7LAL - chains A and B; structure by X-ray diffraction, 2.75 A resolution.

== Chain A ==
Protein: Myeloperoxidase light chain
Organism: Homo sapiens
Notes: EC 1.11.2.2
Reference sequence: P05164 (PERM_HUMAN); residues 1-105 here correspond to UniProt positions 167-271 (UniProt number = residue number + 166)
Amino-acid sequence (105 residues; each row starts with the number of its first residue):
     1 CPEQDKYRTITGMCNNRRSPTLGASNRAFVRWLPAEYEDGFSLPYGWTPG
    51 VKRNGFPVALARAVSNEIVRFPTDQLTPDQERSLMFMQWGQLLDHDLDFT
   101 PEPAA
Not modelled in the structure: 104-105
UniProt features mapped onto this chain:
  - active site: His95 (Proton acceptor)
  - binding site (heme b): Asp94
  - binding site (Ca(2+)): Asp96
Disulfides: Cys1-Cys14
Metal / ion sites: Ca2+: Asp96 (shared with Thr168(B), Phe170(B), Asp172(B), Ser174(B) of chain B)
Residues lining bound ligands: heme (HEM): Met87, Gly90, Gln91, Asp94, Asp98, Phe99, Thr100

== Chain B ==
Protein: Isoform H14 of Myeloperoxidase
Organism: Homo sapiens
Notes: EC 1.11.2.2
Reference sequence: P05164 (PERM_HUMAN), isoform P05164-2; residues 113-578 here correspond to UniProt positions 184-649 (UniProt number = residue number + 71)
Amino-acid sequence (466 residues; row label = number of the first residue in the row):
   113 VNCETSCVQQPPCFPLKIPPNDPRIKNQADCIPFFRSCPACPGSNITIRN
   163 QINALTSFVDASMVYGSEEPLARNLRNMSNQLGLLAVNQRFQDNGRALLP
   213 FDNLHDDPCLLTNRSARIPCFLAGDTRSSEMPELTSMHTLLLREHNRLAT
   263 ELKSLNPRWDGERLYQEARKIVGAMVQIITYRDYLPLVLGPTAMRKYLPT
   313 YRSYNDSVDPRIANVFTNAFRYGHTLIQPFMFRLDNRYQPMEPNPRVPLS
   363 RVFFASWRVVLEGGIDPILRGLMATPAKLNRQNQIAVDEIRERLFEQVMR
   413 IGLDLPALNMQRSRDHGLPGYNAWRRFCGLPQPETVGQLGTVLRNLKLAR
   463 KLMEQYGTPNNIDIWMGGVSEPLKRKGRVGPLLACIIGTQFRKLRDGDRF
   513 WWENEGVFSMQQRQALAQISLPRIICDNTGITTVSKNNIFMSNSYPRDFV
   563 NCSTLPALNLASWREA
Not modelled in the structure: 113, 578
Disulfides: Cys115-Cys125, Cys119-Cys143, Cys221-Cys232, Cys440-Cys497
Covalent attachments: N-acetylglucosamine (NAG) linked to Asn225
Metal / ion sites: Ca2+: Thr168, Phe170, Asp172, Ser174 (shared with Asp96(A) of chain A); heme Fe near His336 (its only coordinating residue here)
Residues lining bound ligands:
  - oligosaccharide (beta-D-mannopyranose, alpha-D-mannopyranose, N-acetylglucosamine units): Lys308, Tyr309, Ala435, Arg438, Phe439, Cys440, Gly441, Cys497, Thr501
  - heme (HEM): Arg239, Glu242, Met243, Tyr296, Thr329, Phe332, Arg333, Tyr334, Gly335, His336, Ile339, Phe365, Ile402, Leu406, Phe407, Leu417, Leu420, Arg424
  - alpha-D-mannopyranose (MAN): Phe439, Thr501, Lys505

== How chain A and chain B interact ==
Contacting residue pairs (268):
  Asp5(A) - Arg511(B)  salt bridge
  Asp5(A) - Phe512(B)
  Lys6(A) - Lys282(B)
  Lys6(A) - Phe512(B)
  Tyr7(A) - Arg275(B)  hydrogen bond
  Tyr7(A) - Gln278(B)
  Tyr7(A) - Glu279(B)  hydrogen bond
  Tyr7(A) - Phe512(B)
  Arg8(A) - Phe170(B)
  Arg8(A) - Asp172(B)
  Arg8(A) - Arg281(B)  hydrogen bond (backbone-side chain)
  Arg8(A) - Gln289(B)
  Arg8(A) - Asp510(B)  salt bridge
  Arg8(A) - Phe512(B)  hydrogen bond (side chain-backbone)
  Thr9(A) - Arg281(B)  hydrogen bond (backbone-side chain)
  Ile10(A) - Thr168(B)
  Ile10(A) - Gly178(B)
  Ile10(A) - Ser179(B)
  Ile10(A) - Glu180(B)
  Ile10(A) - Glu181(B)
  Ile10(A) - Ala184(B)  hydrophobic
  Ile10(A) - Arg281(B)
  Thr11(A) - Thr168(B)
  Thr11(A) - Ser179(B)
  Gly12(A) - Thr168(B)
  Gly12(A) - Phe170(B)
  Cys14(A) - Arg511(B)  hydrogen bond (backbone-side chain)
  Asn15(A) - Phe170(B)
  Asn15(A) - Tyr316(B)
  Asn15(A) - Gly509(B)
  Asn15(A) - Asp510(B)  hydrogen bond
  Asn15(A) - Arg511(B)  hydrogen bond (backbone-side chain)
  Asn15(A) - Phe512(B)
  Asn16(A) - Tyr316(B)  hydrogen bond
  Asn16(A) - Asp318(B)  hydrogen bond (side chain-backbone)
  Arg17(A) - Arg511(B)
  Arg18(A) - Asp318(B)  salt bridge
  Arg18(A) - Ser319(B)  hydrogen bond
  Leu22(A) - Phe170(B)
  Leu22(A) - Pro322(B)
  Leu22(A) - Arg323(B)
  Gly23(A) - Thr168(B)
  Gly23(A) - Ser169(B)  hydrogen bond (backbone-backbone)
  Gly23(A) - Phe170(B)
  Gly23(A) - Arg323(B)
  Ser25(A) - Asn165(B)
  Ser25(A) - Ala166(B)
  Ser25(A) - Leu167(B)
  Ser25(A) - Ser179(B)  hydrogen bond (side chain-backbone)
  Asn26(A) - Ile164(B)
  Asn26(A) - Asn165(B)  hydrogen bond (backbone-backbone)
  Asn26(A) - Ala166(B)
  Asn26(A) - Glu180(B)  hydrogen bond
  Arg27(A) - Ile164(B)
  Arg27(A) - Asn165(B)  hydrogen bond (backbone-backbone)
  Ala28(A) - Ala152(B)  hydrophobic
  Ala28(A) - Gln163(B)
  Phe29(A) - Asn162(B)  hydrogen bond (backbone-side chain)
  Phe29(A) - Gln163(B)  hydrogen bond (backbone-backbone)
  Phe29(A) - Ile164(B)
  Phe29(A) - Asn165(B)
  Phe29(A) - Ile324(B)
  Phe29(A) - Asn326(B)
  Phe29(A) - Thr329(B)
  Val30(A) - Asp321(B)
  Val30(A) - Arg323(B)
  Val30(A) - Ile324(B)  hydrogen bond (backbone-backbone)
  Val30(A) - Ala325(B)
  Val30(A) - Asn326(B)  hydrogen bond (backbone-backbone)
  Arg31(A) - Arg161(B)  hydrogen bond (side chain-backbone)
  Arg31(A) - Asn162(B)
  Arg31(A) - Gln163(B)
  Arg31(A) - Asn326(B)
  Arg31(A) - His428(B)  hydrogen bond (side chain-backbone)
  Arg31(A) - Leu430(B)
  Trp32(A) - Ala325(B)
  Trp32(A) - Val327(B)  hydrophobic
  Trp32(A) - Trp436(B)  hydrophobic
  Trp32(A) - Phe439(B)  hydrophobic
  Trp32(A) - Ile498(B)
  Trp32(A) - Thr501(B)
  Trp32(A) - Gln502(B)
  Trp32(A) - Lys505(B)
  Leu33(A) - Pro431(B)  hydrophobic
  Leu33(A) - Ala435(B)
  Leu33(A) - Trp436(B)  hydrophobic
  Pro34(A) - Pro431(B)
  Ala35(A) - Ile160(B)  hydrophobic
  Ala35(A) - Gly429(B)
  Glu36(A) - Gly429(B)  hydrogen bond (backbone-backbone)
  Glu36(A) - Pro431(B)
  Tyr37(A) - Arg148(B)
  Tyr37(A) - Ile160(B)  hydrophobic
  Tyr37(A) - Arg161(B)  hydrogen bond (side chain-backbone)
  Tyr37(A) - Gln163(B)  hydrogen bond
  Tyr37(A) - Arg426(B)
  Tyr37(A) - Asp427(B)  hydrogen bond (side chain-backbone)
  Tyr37(A) - His428(B)
  Tyr37(A) - Gly429(B)
  Gly40(A) - Ile160(B)
  Phe41(A) - Ile160(B)
  Phe41(A) - Arg161(B)  hydrogen bond (backbone-backbone)
  Ser42(A) - Arg148(B)  hydrogen bond (backbone-side chain)
  Ser42(A) - Arg161(B)
  Pro44(A) - Phe126(B)  hydrophobic
  Pro44(A) - Arg148(B)
  Pro44(A) - Arg426(B)
  Pro44(A) - Asp427(B)
  Tyr45(A) - Phe126(B)
  Tyr45(A) - Arg426(B)
  Trp47(A) - Gln121(B)
  Trp47(A) - Cys125(B)
  Trp47(A) - Phe126(B)  hydrophobic
  Arg53(A) - Leu430(B)  hydrogen bond (side chain-backbone)
  Arg53(A) - Pro431(B)
  Arg53(A) - Gly432(B)
  Arg53(A) - Asn473(B)  hydrogen bond (backbone-side chain)
  Asn54(A) - Asn472(B)  hydrogen bond
  Asn54(A) - Asn473(B)
  Phe56(A) - Tyr468(B)
  Phe56(A) - Gly469(B)
  Phe56(A) - Thr470(B)
  Phe56(A) - Asn473(B)
  Val58(A) - Arg426(B)
  Ala59(A) - Arg426(B)  hydrogen bond (backbone-side chain)
  Ala59(A) - Gln467(B)
  Ala61(A) - Leu128(B)  hydrophobic
  Ala61(A) - Ala419(B)
  Ala61(A) - Met422(B)  hydrophobic
  Arg62(A) - Pro131(B)
  Arg62(A) - Asp134(B)  salt bridge
  Arg62(A) - Pro135(B)
  Arg62(A) - Arg136(B)
  Arg62(A) - Ile144(B)
  Arg62(A) - Arg403(B)  hydrogen bond (side chain-backbone)
  Arg62(A) - Glu404(B)  salt bridge
  Arg62(A) - Asp416(B)  salt bridge
  Arg62(A) - Ala419(B)
  Ala63(A) - Gln467(B)
  Val64(A) - Met422(B)  hydrophobic
  Val64(A) - Tyr468(B)
  Val64(A) - Met478(B)  hydrophobic
  Ser65(A) - Arg403(B)  hydrogen bond
  Ser65(A) - Asp416(B)  hydrogen bond
  Ser65(A) - Pro418(B)
  Asn66(A) - Pro131(B)
  Asn66(A) - Asp134(B)  hydrogen bond
  Asn66(A) - Pro135(B)
  Asn66(A) - Arg403(B)  hydrogen bond
  Glu67(A) - Lys463(B)
  Glu67(A) - Gln467(B)
  Ile68(A) - Leu460(B)  hydrophobic
  Ile68(A) - Lys463(B)
  Ile68(A) - Leu464(B)
  Ile68(A) - Met478(B)  hydrophobic
  Val69(A) - Ile397(B)
  Val69(A) - Ala398(B)
  Val69(A) - Pro418(B)  hydrophobic
  Val69(A) - Met478(B)  hydrophobic
  Arg70(A) - Arg403(B)
  Phe71(A) - Lys390(B)
  Phe71(A) - Asn395(B)
  Phe71(A) - Gln396(B)
  Phe71(A) - Ala398(B)
  Phe71(A) - Val399(B)
  Gln75(A) - Gln396(B)  hydrogen bond (backbone-side chain)
  Leu76(A) - Pro341(B)
  Leu76(A) - Lys390(B)
  Leu76(A) - Gln396(B)
  Thr77(A) - Lys390(B)
  Thr77(A) - Leu391(B)  hydrogen bond (backbone-backbone)
  Thr77(A) - Gln396(B)  hydrogen bond
  Pro78(A) - Ala389(B)
  Asp79(A) - Pro388(B)
  Asp79(A) - Ala389(B)  hydrogen bond (backbone-backbone)
  Asp79(A) - Leu391(B)
  Asp79(A) - Arg490(B)  salt bridge
  Asp79(A) - Asn555(B)  hydrogen bond (backbone-side chain)
  Gln80(A) - Asn555(B)  hydrogen bond (backbone-side chain)
  Glu81(A) - Arg490(B)
  Glu81(A) - Met553(B)
  Arg82(A) - Pro388(B)
  Arg82(A) - Ala389(B)  hydrogen bond (backbone-backbone)
  Arg82(A) - Phe552(B)
  Arg82(A) - Asn555(B)  hydrogen bond (backbone-side chain)
  Ser83(A) - Leu384(B)
  Ser83(A) - Met385(B)
  Ser83(A) - Thr387(B)
  Ser83(A) - Ala389(B)
  Ser83(A) - Ile551(B)  hydrogen bond (side chain-backbone)
  Ser83(A) - Phe552(B)  hydrogen bond (backbone-backbone)
  Ser83(A) - Ser554(B)
  Ser83(A) - Asn555(B)
  Leu84(A) - Leu384(B)  hydrogen bond (backbone-backbone)
  Leu84(A) - Thr387(B)  hydrogen bond (backbone-backbone)
  Leu84(A) - Ala389(B)
  Met85(A) - Leu384(B)  hydrogen bond (backbone-backbone)
  Met85(A) - Phe552(B)
  Phe86(A) - Tyr296(B)
  Phe86(A) - Leu299(B)
  Phe86(A) - Val300(B)  hydrophobic
  Phe86(A) - Tyr334(B)
  Phe86(A) - Leu338(B)  hydrophobic
  Phe86(A) - Arg490(B)
  Phe86(A) - Phe552(B)  hydrophobic
  Met87(A) - Met243(B)  hydrophobic
  Met87(A) - Leu338(B)  hydrophobic
  Trp89(A) - Val288(B)
  Trp89(A) - Ile291(B)  hydrophobic
  Trp89(A) - Thr292(B)  hydrogen bond
  Trp89(A) - Tyr296(B)
  Trp89(A) - Phe552(B)  hydrophobic
  Gly90(A) - Tyr296(B)
  Gly90(A) - Phe332(B)
  Gln91(A) - Glu242(B)  hydrogen bond
  Gln91(A) - Met243(B)
  Gln91(A) - Leu246(B)
  Leu92(A) - Met175(B)
  Leu93(A) - Thr292(B)
  Leu93(A) - Tyr296(B)  hydrophobic
  Leu93(A) - Phe503(B)  hydrophobic
  Asp94(A) - Phe332(B)
  His95(A) - Leu167(B)
  His95(A) - Met175(B)
  His95(A) - Asp237(B)  salt bridge
  His95(A) - Arg239(B)
  Asp96(A) - Thr168(B)
  Asp96(A) - Phe170(B)
  Asp96(A) - Val171(B)
  Asp96(A) - Asp172(B)  hydrogen bond (side chain-backbone)
  Asp96(A) - Ala173(B)  hydrogen bond (side chain-backbone)
  Asp96(A) - Ser174(B)  hydrogen bond (backbone-side chain)
  Asp96(A) - Met175(B)
  Asp96(A) - Val288(B)
  Leu97(A) - Asn165(B)  hydrogen bond (backbone-side chain)
  Leu97(A) - Thr168(B)
  Leu97(A) - Ser169(B)
  Leu97(A) - Phe170(B)
  Leu97(A) - Val171(B)  hydrophobic
  Leu97(A) - Ile324(B)
  Leu97(A) - Phe328(B)  hydrophobic
  Leu97(A) - Phe503(B)  hydrophobic
  Leu97(A) - Leu506(B)  hydrophobic
  Asp98(A) - Asn165(B)
  Asp98(A) - Leu167(B)
  Asp98(A) - Arg239(B)  hydrogen bond (backbone-side chain)
  Asp98(A) - Phe328(B)
  Asp98(A) - Thr329(B)
  Phe99(A) - Ile164(B)
  Phe99(A) - Asn165(B)  hydrogen bond (backbone-side chain)
  Phe99(A) - Ala166(B)  hydrogen bond (backbone-backbone)
  Phe99(A) - Leu167(B)  hydrophobic
  Phe99(A) - Thr238(B)
  Phe99(A) - Arg239(B)
  Thr100(A) - Ser149(B)
  Thr100(A) - Gln163(B)
  Thr100(A) - Ile164(B)
  Thr100(A) - His428(B)
  Pro101(A) - Ser149(B)
  Pro101(A) - Cys150(B)  hydrogen bond (backbone-backbone)
  Pro101(A) - Ile164(B)
  Glu102(A) - Phe147(B)
  Glu102(A) - Cys150(B)
  Glu102(A) - Arg424(B)  salt bridge
  Pro103(A) - Pro124(B)  hydrophobic
  Pro103(A) - Phe147(B)
  Pro103(A) - Arg148(B)
  Pro103(A) - Cys150(B)
Other interface residues (no listed pair), chain A (84 interface residues in all): Ala24, Leu43, Gly46, Pro57, Leu60, Thr73
Other interface residues (no listed pair), chain B (140 interface residues in all): Gln122, Pro123, Lys129, Ile130, Ile137, Ser156, Thr159, Tyr177, Gly335, Ile339, Gln394, Asp400, Gln423, Trp477, Trp513

== Summary ==
84 residues of chain A and 140 residues of chain B are in contact; the contacts include 60 hydrogen bonds and
9 salt bridges. Among the polar pairs are Asp5(A)-Arg511(B), Arg8(A)-Asp510(B) and Arg18(A)-Asp318(B). Heme is
bound between chain A and chain B.
Chain A is Myeloperoxidase light chain and chain B is Isoform H14 of Myeloperoxidase, both from Homo sapiens;
the structure, Crystal structure of myeloperoxidase subform C (mpo) complex with compound-18 aka
7-(3-(2,3-dihydro-1H-inden-1-ylamino)-1-phenylpropyl)-1H-[1,2,3]triazolo[4,5-b]pyridin-5-amine, was determined
by X-ray diffraction, deposited together with 7LAE, 7LAG and 7LAN.
